7GWM - chains A and D; structure by X-ray diffraction, 1.90 A resolution.

Chain A:
Molecule: B-cell lymphoma 6 protein
Source organism: Homo sapiens
UniProtKB: P41182 (BCL6_HUMAN); numbering as in UniProt (aligned over 5-129)
Sequence (128 residues; each row starts with the number of its first residue):
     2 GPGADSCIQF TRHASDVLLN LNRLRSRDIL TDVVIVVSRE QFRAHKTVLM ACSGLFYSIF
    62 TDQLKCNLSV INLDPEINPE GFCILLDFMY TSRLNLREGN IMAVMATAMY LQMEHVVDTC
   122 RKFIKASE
Not modelled in the structure: 2-5, 129
Construct notes: expression tag (2-4)
Swiss-Prot annotation at these positions:
  - mutagenesis: Asn21 (N21K: Abolishes interaction with NCOR2 and HDAC2, no effect on interaction with CTBP1 and transcriptional autoinhibition; when associated with A-116 and 376-Q--Q-379), Ser59 (S59A: Abolished ubiquitination by the SCF(FBXL17) complex), His116 (H116A: Abolishes interaction with NCOR2 and HDAC2, no effect on interaction with CTBP1 and transcriptional autoinhibition; when associated with K-21 and 376-Q--Q-379)
Small-molecule neighbours: A1ADA (5-{[5-chloro-2-(dimethylamino)pyrimidin-4-yl]amino}-1,3-dihydro-2H-indol-2-one): Asn21, Arg24, Leu25, Arg28, Met51, Ala52, Cys53, Ser54, Gly55, Tyr58, Gln113, Met114, Glu115

Chain D:
Molecule: WVIP tetrapeptide
Sequence (6 residues; each row starts with the number of its first residue; numbering starts at 0):
     0 XWVIPA
Modified positions: ACE (acetyl group) at position 0

Chain A / chain D interface:
Pairs across the interface (11):
  Cys8(A) with Pro4(D)
  Ile9(A) with Trp1(D), hydrophobic; Val2(D)
  Gln10(A) with ACE_0(D); Trp1(D); Val2(D), hydrogen bond (backbone-backbone); Pro4(D)
  Phe11(A) with ACE_0(D); Trp1(D)
  Thr12(A) with ACE_0(D), hydrogen bond (backbone-backbone); Val2(D)
Interface residues without a listed pair, chain D (5 interface residues in all): Ile3

Overview:
Chain A and chain D each contribute 5 residues to their interface, with 2 hydrogen bonds. The backbones
hydrogen-bond at Gln10(A)-Val2(D) and Thr12(A)-ACE_0(D). Ligands of chain A: compound A1ADA. From UniProt: 3
mutagenesis sites on chain A.
Here chain A is B-cell lymphoma 6 protein (Homo sapiens) and chain D is WVIP tetrapeptide. Entry 7GWM (Crystal
Structure of B-cell lymphoma 6 protein BTB domain in complex with ligand 6 at 8.61 ...) was determined by
X-ray diffraction together with 7GUD, 7GUE, 7GUF, 7GUG, 7GUH, 7GUI and 126 further entries from the same
study.
